Entry 5T2E (X-ray diffraction, 1.50 A resolution); this record covers chain A.

== Chain A ==
Protein: Protease
Source organism: Human immunodeficiency virus 1
UniProt: I7BFC3 (I7BFC3_9HIV1); residues 1-99 here = UniProt positions 1-99
Amino-acid sequence (99 residues; numbered 1 to 99; the number before each row is that of its first residue):
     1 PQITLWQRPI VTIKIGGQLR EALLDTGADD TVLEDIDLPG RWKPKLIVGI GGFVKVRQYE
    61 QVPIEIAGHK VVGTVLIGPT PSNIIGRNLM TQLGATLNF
Differences from the reference sequence: engineered mutation Leu-46 (Met in I7BFC3), Val-48 (Gly in I7BFC3), Ala-67 (Cys in I7BFC3), Ile-77 (Val in I7BFC3), Ser-82 (Ala in I7BFC3), Leu-93 (Ile in I7BFC3), Ala-95 (Cys in I7BFC3)
Reported in the primary citation:
  - conformationally variable residues (loop rearrangement): Val-48 to Gly-52
  - catalytic residues: Asp-25

== In short ==
The paper reports the catalytic residue Asp-25; conformational variability at Val-48.
Chain A is Protease (Human immunodeficiency virus 1); the structure, Crystal Structure of multi-drug resistant
HIV-1 protease PR-S17, was determined by X-ray diffraction, deposited together with 5T2Z.
